Entry 8VR9 (electron microscopy, 3.06 A resolution); this record covers chains A and C of the 5 polymer chains in the assembly.

[Chain A]
Name: HLA class I histocompatibility antigen, A alpha chain
Source organism: Homo sapiens
Notes: fragment: extracellular domain
Reference sequence: P04439 (HLAA_HUMAN); residues 1-275 here correspond to UniProt positions 25-299 (UniProt number = residue number + 24)
Chain sequence (278 residues; numbered -2 to 275; the number before each row is that of its first residue; numbers below 1 keep their minus sign (Met-2 is residue -2)):
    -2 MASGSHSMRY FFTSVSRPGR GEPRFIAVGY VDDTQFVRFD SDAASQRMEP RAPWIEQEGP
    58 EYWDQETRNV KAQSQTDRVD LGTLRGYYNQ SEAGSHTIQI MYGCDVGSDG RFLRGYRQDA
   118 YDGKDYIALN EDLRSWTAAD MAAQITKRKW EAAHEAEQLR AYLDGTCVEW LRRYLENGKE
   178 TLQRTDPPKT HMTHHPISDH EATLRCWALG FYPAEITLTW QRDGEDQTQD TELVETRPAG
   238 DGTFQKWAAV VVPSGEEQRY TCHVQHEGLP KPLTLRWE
Not modelled in the structure: -2 to 0, 275
Cystine bridges: Cys101-Cys164, Cys203-Cys259
Construct notes: initiating methionine (-2); expression tag (-1 to 0)
Ligand contacts: AMG 510 (bound form) (MOV): Gln155, Leu156, Ala158, Tyr159, Thr163
Swiss-Prot annotation at these positions:
  - region: Glu275 (Connecting peptide)
  - binding site (a peptide antigen): Tyr7, Thr73, Tyr84, Asp116, Thr143, Lys146, Tyr159, Tyr171
  - modified residue: Tyr59 (Sulfotyrosine)
  - glycosylation: Asn86 (N-linked (GlcNAc...) asparagine)

[Chain C]
Name: GTPase KRas, N-terminally processed
Notes: engineered mutation(s): G12C
Reference sequence: P01116 (RASK_HUMAN); residue numbers follow UniProt; this construct covers 8-16
Chain sequence (9 residues; each row starts with the number of its first residue):
     8 VVGACGVGK
Glycans and other covalent adducts: AMG 510 (bound form) (MOV) linked to Cys12
Construct notes: variant Cys12 (Gly in P01116)
Swiss-Prot annotation at these positions:
  - binding site (GTP): Gly10, Ala11, Gly13 to Lys16
  - natural variant: Gly10 (G10GG: In AML), Cys12 (G12C: In lung carcinoma; this construct carries the variant), Gly13 (G13D: In GASC, JMML and OES; G13R: In pylocytic astrocytoma), Val14 (V14I: In NS3)

[Interface between chain A and chain C]
Contacting residue pairs (29):
  Met5(A) - Val8(C)
  Tyr7(A) - Val8(C)
  Tyr7(A) - Val9(C)  hydrophobic
  Phe9(A) - Val9(C)  hydrophobic
  Met45(A) - Val9(C)  hydrophobic
  Tyr59(A) - Val8(C)  hydrophobic
  Glu63(A) - Val8(C)
  Glu63(A) - Val9(C)  hydrogen bond (side chain-backbone)
  Asn66(A) - Val9(C)
  Asn66(A) - Ala11(C)
  Asp77(A) - Gly15(C)
  Asp77(A) - Lys16(C)  salt bridge
  Leu81(A) - Lys16(C)
  Tyr84(A) - Lys16(C)
  Tyr99(A) - Val9(C)
  Tyr99(A) - Gly10(C)  hydrogen bond (side chain-backbone)
  Asp116(A) - Lys16(C)  salt bridge
  Tyr123(A) - Lys16(C)
  Thr143(A) - Lys16(C)
  Lys146(A) - Lys16(C)  hydrogen bond (side chain-backbone)
  Trp147(A) - Gly15(C)  hydrogen bond (side chain-backbone)
  Trp147(A) - Lys16(C)
  Glu152(A) - Val14(C)
  Leu156(A) - Cys12(C)  hydrophobic
  Tyr159(A) - Val8(C)  hydrogen bond (side chain-backbone)
  Tyr159(A) - Gly10(C)
  Thr163(A) - Val8(C)
  Trp167(A) - Val8(C)  hydrophobic
  Tyr171(A) - Val8(C)
Interface residues without a listed pair, chain A (28 interface residues in all): Val67, Thr73, Thr80, Ile95, Ala150, Gln155
Interface residues without a listed pair, chain C (9 interface residues in all): Gly13

[Summary]
The interface between chain A and chain C involves 28 residues on one side and 9 on the other, with 5 hydrogen
bonds and 2 salt bridges. Polar pairs include Asp77(A)-Lys16(C), Asp116(A)-Lys16(C) and Glu63(A)-Val9(C).
Bound to chain A: AMG 510 (bound form).
Chain A is HLA class I histocompatibility antigen, A alpha chain (Homo sapiens) and chain C is GTPase KRas,
N-terminally processed; the structure, Structure of a synthetic antibody in complex with a class I MHC
presenting a hapten-peptide conjugate, was determined by electron microscopy, deposited together with 8VRA and
8VRB.
